6NUE - chains H and O of the 11 polymer chains in the assembly; structure by electron microscopy, 3.30 A resolution.

[Chain H]
Molecule: crRNA
From: Streptococcus thermophilus
Sequence (72 nucleotides; numbered 1 to 72; the number before each row is that of its first residue):
     1 ACGGAAACUU UCGUAACUGU UUAAUUCUGU UCACUUAUUC CACCGAUAUA AACCUAAUUA
    61 CCUCGAGAGG GG
Unresolved in the structure: 41-72

[Chain O]
Molecule: CRISPR type III-associated RAMP protein Csm3
From: Streptococcus thermophilus
Reference sequence: A0A0A7HIF0 (A0A0A7HIF0_STRTR); residues 1-220 here = UniProt positions 1-220
Chain sequence (220 residues; row label = number of the first residue in the row):
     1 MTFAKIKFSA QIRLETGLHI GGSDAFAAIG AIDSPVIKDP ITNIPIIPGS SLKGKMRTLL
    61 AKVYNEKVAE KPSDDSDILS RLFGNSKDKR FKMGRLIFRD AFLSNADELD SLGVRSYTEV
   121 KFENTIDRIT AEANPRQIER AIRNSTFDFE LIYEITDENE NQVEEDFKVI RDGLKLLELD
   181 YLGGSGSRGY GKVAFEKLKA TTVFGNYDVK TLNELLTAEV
Unresolved in the structure: 1, 214-220
Swiss-Prot annotation at these positions:
  - mutagenesis: His19 (H19A: Wild-type degradation of target ssRNA by the Csm complex), Asp33 (D33A: No degradation of target ssRNA by the Csm complex, complex assembles normally and binds ssRNA. 10(3) to 10(4) decreased growth of an RNA phage in vivo ...), Asp100 (D100A: Nearly wild-type degradation of target ssRNA by the Csm complex, crRNA is shorter, Csm complex is altered), Glu119 (E119A: Wild-type degradation of target ssRNA by the Csm complex), Glu123 (E123A: Wild-type degradation of target ssRNA by the Csm complex), Glu139 (E139A: Wild-type degradation of target ssRNA by the Csm complex)

[Chain H / chain O interface]
Contacting residue pairs (47):
  C8(H) - Met93(O)  base contact
  U11(H) - Asn85(O)  sugar contact
  U11(H) - Ser86(O)  hydrogen bond to the base
  U11(H) - Lys92(O)  hydrogen bond to the sugar
  C12(H) - Lys53(O)  salt bridge to the phosphate
  C12(H) - Ser73(O)  sugar contact
  C12(H) - Phe83(O)  phosphate contact
  C12(H) - Gly84(O)  sugar contact
  C12(H) - Ser86(O)  sugar contact
  G13(H) - Lys53(O)  salt bridge to the phosphate
  G13(H) - Arg57(O)  salt bridge to the phosphate
  G13(H) - Ser73(O)  phosphate contact
  U14(H) - Ser50(O)  sugar contact
  U14(H) - Ser51(O)  hydrogen bond to the base
  U14(H) - Gly54(O)  phosphate contact
  U14(H) - Lys55(O)  hydrogen bond to the base
  U14(H) - Tyr181(O)  base contact
  U14(H) - Gly183(O)  base contact
  A15(H) - Gly21(O)  base contact
  A15(H) - Gly22(O)  base contact
  A15(H) - Ser34(O)  hydrogen bond to the base
  A15(H) - Pro48(O)  phosphate contact
  A15(H) - Ser50(O)  hydrogen bond to the phosphate
  A15(H) - Ser51(O)  phosphate contact
  A16(H) - Ile20(O)  phosphate contact
  A16(H) - Gly21(O)  hydrogen bond to the phosphate
  A16(H) - Gly183(O)  phosphate contact
  A16(H) - Gly184(O)  hydrogen bond to the phosphate
  C17(H) - Tyr181(O)  hydrogen bond to the phosphate
  C17(H) - Gly184(O)  phosphate contact
  C17(H) - Ser185(O)  hydrogen bond to the phosphate
  U18(H) - Ser187(O)  hydrogen bond to the phosphate
  G19(H) - Asn124(O)  hydrogen bond to the sugar
  G19(H) - Thr125(O)  hydrogen bond to the phosphate
  G19(H) - Asn134(O)  base contact
  G19(H) - Arg136(O)  base contact
  G19(H) - Arg188(O)  salt bridge to the phosphate
  U20(H) - Asn124(O)  sugar contact
  U20(H) - Thr125(O)  phosphate contact
  U20(H) - Ile126(O)  hydrogen bond to the phosphate
  U21(H) - Lys121(O)  salt bridge to the phosphate
  U21(H) - Phe122(O)  base contact
  U21(H) - Glu123(O)  phosphate contact
  U21(H) - Asn124(O)  hydrogen bond to the sugar
  U21(H) - Glu132(O)  base contact
  U22(H) - Glu132(O)  base contact
  A23(H) - Ala131(O)  base contact
Interface residues without a listed pair, chain O (38 interface residues in all): Thr58, Pro72, Gly94, Gly186

[Overview]
The interface between chain H and chain O involves 14 residues on one side and 38 on the other; the contacts
include 15 hydrogen bonds and 5 salt bridges. Polar pairs include U11(H)-Ser86(O), U14(H)-Ser51(O) and
U14(H)-Lys55(O).
Here chain H is crRNA and chain O is CRISPR type III-associated RAMP protein Csm3, both from Streptococcus
thermophilus. Entry 6NUE (Small conformation of apo CRISPR_Csm complex) was determined by electron microscopy
(same publication as 6NUD).
